PDB entry 5W23 | X-ray diffraction, 3.40 A resolution | chains A and B of the 9 polymer chains in the assembly

# Chain A (and B)
Name: Fusion glycoprotein F0
Organism: Human respiratory syncytial virus A
Notes: chain B of this document is another copy of the same molecule, construct and numbering; everything in this record applies to it too
Reference sequence: P03420 (FUS_HRSVA); residues 1-513 here = UniProt positions 1-513
Chain sequence (568 residues; each row starts with the number of its first residue):
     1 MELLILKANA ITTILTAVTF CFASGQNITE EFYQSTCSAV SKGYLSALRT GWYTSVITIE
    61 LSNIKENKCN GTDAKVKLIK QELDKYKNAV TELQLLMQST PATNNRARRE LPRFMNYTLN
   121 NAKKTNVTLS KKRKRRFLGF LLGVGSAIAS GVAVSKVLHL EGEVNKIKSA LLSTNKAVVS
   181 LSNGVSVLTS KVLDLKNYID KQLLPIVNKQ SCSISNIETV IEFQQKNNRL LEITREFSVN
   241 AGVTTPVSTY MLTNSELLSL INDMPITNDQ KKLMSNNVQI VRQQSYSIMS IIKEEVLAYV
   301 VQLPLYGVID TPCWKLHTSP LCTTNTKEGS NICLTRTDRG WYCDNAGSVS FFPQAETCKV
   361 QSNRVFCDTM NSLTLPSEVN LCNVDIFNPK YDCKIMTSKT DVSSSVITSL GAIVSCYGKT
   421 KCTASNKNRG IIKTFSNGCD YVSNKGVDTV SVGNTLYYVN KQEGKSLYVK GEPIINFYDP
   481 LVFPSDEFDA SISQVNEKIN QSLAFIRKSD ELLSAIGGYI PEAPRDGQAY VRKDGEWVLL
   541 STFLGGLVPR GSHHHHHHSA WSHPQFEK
Unresolved in the structure: 1-26, 99-136, 511-568 (chain B: 1-26, 99-136, 513-568)
Construct notes: conflict A102 (Pro in P03420), V379 (Ile in P03420), V447 (Met in P03420); expression tag (514-568)
Cystine bridges: C37-C439, C69-C212, C313-C343, C322-C333, C358-C367, C382-C393, C416-C422
Swiss-Prot annotation at these positions:
  - region: F137 to V157 (Fusion peptide)
  - site (Cleavage): R109, E110, R136, F137
  - glycosylation (N-linked (GlcNAc...) asparagine): N27, N70, N116, N120, N126, N500
  - natural variant: E218 (E218A: In strain: Cold-passage attenuated), V379 (I379V: In strain: Cold-passage attenuated; this construct carries the variant), V447 (M447V: In strain: Cold-passage attenuated; this construct carries the variant)
  - mutagenesis: C37 (C37S: Impairs translation or folding of the F protein), C69 (C69S: Impairs translation or folding of the F protein), R108 to R109 (Complete loss of cleavage between F2 and p27), R108 (R108N: Complete loss of cleavage between F2 and p27), R109 (R109N: Complete loss of cleavage between F2 and p27), K131 (K131Q: No effect on cleavage between F2 and p27), C212 (C212S: No effect on F1 and F2 structure and glycosylation), C313 (C313S: Impairs translation or folding of the F protein), C322 (C322S: Impairs translation or folding of the F protein), C333 (C333S: Impairs translation or folding of the F protein), C343 (C343S: Impairs translation or folding of the F protein), C358 (C358S: Impairs translation or folding of the F protein), 6 further mutagenesis entries in UniProt

# How chain A and chain B interact
Pairs across the interface (68; chain A residue first):
  T50(A) - L456(B)
  W52(A) - Y458(B)
  K75(A) - E218(B)
  K77(A) - E222(B)  salt bridge
  L78(A) - E218(B)
  L78(A) - Q225(B)
  Q81(A) - Q225(B)
  E82(A) - Q225(B)  hydrogen bond
  K85(A) - Q225(B)
  E92(A) - N254(B)
  L96(A) - Q279(B)
  F140(A) - F137(B)  hydrophobic
  L141(A) - T400(B)
  L142(A) - S404(B)
  G143(A) - S405(B)
  V144(A) - S405(B)  hydrogen bond (backbone-backbone)
  V144(A) - V406(B)
  V144(A) - I407(B)  hydrogen bond (backbone-backbone)
  G145(A) - I407(B)
  S146(A) - I407(B)
  S146(A) - N460(B)  hydrogen bond
  A149(A) - Y458(B)
  A149(A) - V459(B)
  A149(A) - N460(B)
  S150(A) - Y458(B)
  N183(A) - K427(B)
  V185(A) - K427(B)
  I217(A) - E218(B)
  I221(A) - I221(B)  hydrophobic
  Q224(A) - Q225(B)
  E232(A) - Y250(B)
  R235(A) - T249(B)
  R235(A) - Y250(B)
  S238(A) - T249(B)
  S238(A) - N254(B)  hydrogen bond
  S238(A) - Q279(B)
  S238(A) - R282(B)
  V239(A) - P246(B)  hydrophobic
  V239(A) - Q283(B)  hydrogen bond (backbone-side chain)
  N240(A) - Q283(B)
  A241(A) - Q279(B)
  N345(A) - N454(B)
  A346(A) - N454(B)
  S348(A) - N454(B)
  S350(A) - N454(B)
  T369(A) - N454(B)
  T369(A) - T455(B)  hydrogen bond (backbone-side chain)
  M370(A) - Y457(B)  hydrophobic
  S372(A) - T455(B)  hydrogen bond
  L373(A) - V402(B)  hydrophobic
  L373(A) - S403(B)
  T374(A) - V452(B)
  T374(A) - G453(B)
  T374(A) - N454(B)  hydrogen bond (side chain-backbone)
  K394(A) - T400(B)
  E487(A) - D486(B)
  F488(A) - D486(B)  hydrogen bond (backbone-side chain)
  D489(A) - S398(B)  hydrogen bond
  D489(A) - T400(B)
  D489(A) - D486(B)
  A490(A) - D486(B)
  Q494(A) - K399(B)
  Q494(A) - S485(B)
  E497(A) - K399(B)  salt bridge
  K498(A) - S485(B)
  K498(A) - D486(B)
  F505(A) - F505(B)  hydrophobic
  K508(A) - D510(B)  salt bridge
Also at the interface, not in a pair above, chain A (55 interface residues in all): R49, L95, Q98, A153, F237, Q501
Also at the interface, not in a pair above, chain B (47 interface residues in all): I217, S248, L258, N276, V278, I280, R339, Q361, M396, K461, L481, F488

# Summary
The interface between chain A and chain B involves 55 residues on one side and 47 on the other, with 11
hydrogen bonds and 3 salt bridges. Among the polar pairs are K77(A)-E222(B), E497(A)-K399(B) and
K508(A)-D510(B). From UniProt: 17 mutagenesis sites on chain A.
Both chains are Fusion glycoprotein F0 (Human respiratory syncytial virus A). Entry 5W23 (Crystal Structure of
RSV F in complex with 5C4 Fab) was determined by X-ray diffraction (same publication as 5W24).
